PDB entry 4X6A | X-ray diffraction, 3.96 A resolution | chains B and R of the 12 polymer chains in the assembly

# Chain B
Molecule: DNA-directed RNA polymerase II subunit RPB2
From: Saccharomyces cerevisiae (strain ATCC 204508 / S288c)
Notes: EC 2.7.7.6
UniProt: P08518 (RPB2_YEAST); residues 1-1224 here = UniProt positions 1-1224
Sequence (1224 residues; each row starts with the number of its first residue):
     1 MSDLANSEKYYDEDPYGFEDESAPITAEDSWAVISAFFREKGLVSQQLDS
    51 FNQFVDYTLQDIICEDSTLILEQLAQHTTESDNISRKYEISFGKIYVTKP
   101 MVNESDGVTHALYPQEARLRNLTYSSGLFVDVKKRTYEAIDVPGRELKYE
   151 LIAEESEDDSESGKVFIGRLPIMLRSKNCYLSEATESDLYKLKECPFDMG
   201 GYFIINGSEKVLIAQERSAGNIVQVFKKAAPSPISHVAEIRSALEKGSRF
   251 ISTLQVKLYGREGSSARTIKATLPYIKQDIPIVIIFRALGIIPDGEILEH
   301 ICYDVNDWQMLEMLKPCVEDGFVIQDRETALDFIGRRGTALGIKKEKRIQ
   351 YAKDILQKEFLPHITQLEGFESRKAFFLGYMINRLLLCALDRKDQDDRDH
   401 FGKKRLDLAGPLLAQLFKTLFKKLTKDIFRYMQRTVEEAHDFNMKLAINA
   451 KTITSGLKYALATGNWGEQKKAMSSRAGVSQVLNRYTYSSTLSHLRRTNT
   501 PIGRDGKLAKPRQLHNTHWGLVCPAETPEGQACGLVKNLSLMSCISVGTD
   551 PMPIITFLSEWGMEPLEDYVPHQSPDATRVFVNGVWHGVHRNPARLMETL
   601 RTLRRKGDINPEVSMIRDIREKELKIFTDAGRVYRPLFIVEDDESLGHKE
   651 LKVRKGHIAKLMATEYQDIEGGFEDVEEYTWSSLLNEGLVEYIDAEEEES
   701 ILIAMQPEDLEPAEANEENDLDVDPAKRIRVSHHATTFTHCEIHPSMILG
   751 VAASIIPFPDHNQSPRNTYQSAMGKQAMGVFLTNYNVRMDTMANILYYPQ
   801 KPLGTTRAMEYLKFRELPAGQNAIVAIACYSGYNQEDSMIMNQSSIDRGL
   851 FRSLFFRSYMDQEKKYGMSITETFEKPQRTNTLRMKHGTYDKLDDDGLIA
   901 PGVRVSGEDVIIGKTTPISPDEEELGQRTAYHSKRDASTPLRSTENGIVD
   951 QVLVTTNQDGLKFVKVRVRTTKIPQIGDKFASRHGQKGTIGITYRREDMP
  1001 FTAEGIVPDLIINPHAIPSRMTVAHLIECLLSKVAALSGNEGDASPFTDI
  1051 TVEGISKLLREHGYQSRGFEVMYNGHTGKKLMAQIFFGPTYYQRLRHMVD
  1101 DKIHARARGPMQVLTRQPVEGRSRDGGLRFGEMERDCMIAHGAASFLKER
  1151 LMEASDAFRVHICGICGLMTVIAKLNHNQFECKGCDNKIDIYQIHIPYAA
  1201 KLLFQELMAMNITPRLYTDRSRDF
Not modelled in the structure: 1-19, 71-89, 135-163, 336-344, 438-445, 503-508, 669-677, 716-721, 920-932, 1223-1224
Metal / ion sites: Zn2+: Cys-1163, Cys-1166, Cys-1182

# Chain R
Molecule: RNA_9 mer
Sequence (9 nucleotides; row label = number of the first residue in the row):
     1 AUCGAGAGU

# How chain B and chain R interact
Residue-residue contacts (11):
  Gln-481(B) with A5(R), sugar contact
  Pro-528(B) with G6(R), phosphate contact
  Glu-529(B) with A7(R), phosphate contact
  Gln-776(B) with G6(R), hydrogen bond to the phosphate; A7(R), phosphate contact
  Lys-979(B) with A7(R), hydrogen bond to the phosphate; G8(R), salt bridge to the phosphate
  Lys-987(B) with G8(R), phosphate contact; U9(R), phosphate contact
  His-1097(B) with G6(R), sugar contact; A7(R), sugar contact
Interface residues without a listed pair, chain R (6 interface residues in all): G4

# Summary
7 residues of chain B and 6 residues of chain R are in contact, with 2 hydrogen bonds and 1 salt bridge. Among
the polar pairs are Gln-776(B)/G6(R), Lys-979(B)/A7(R) and Lys-979(B)/G8(R). Cys-1163(B), Cys-1166(B) and
Cys-1182(B) form the Zn2+ site.
Chain B is DNA-directed RNA polymerase II subunit RPB2 (Saccharomyces cerevisiae (strain ATCC 204508 / S288c))
and chain R is RNA_9 mer; the structure, Crystal structure of yeast RNA polymerase II encountering oxidative
Cyclopurine DNA lesions, was determined by X-ray diffraction together with 4X67 from the same study.
